3MSK - chain A; structure by X-ray diffraction, 2.00 A resolution.

# Chain A
Molecule: Beta-secretase 1
From: Homo sapiens
Notes: EC 3.4.23.46
Reference sequence: P56817 (BACE1_HUMAN); residues -13 to 392 here correspond to UniProt positions 48-453 (UniProt number = residue number + 61)
Sequence (408 residues; numbered -15 to 392; the number before each row is that of its first residue; numbers below 1 keep their minus sign (Gly-15 is residue -15)):
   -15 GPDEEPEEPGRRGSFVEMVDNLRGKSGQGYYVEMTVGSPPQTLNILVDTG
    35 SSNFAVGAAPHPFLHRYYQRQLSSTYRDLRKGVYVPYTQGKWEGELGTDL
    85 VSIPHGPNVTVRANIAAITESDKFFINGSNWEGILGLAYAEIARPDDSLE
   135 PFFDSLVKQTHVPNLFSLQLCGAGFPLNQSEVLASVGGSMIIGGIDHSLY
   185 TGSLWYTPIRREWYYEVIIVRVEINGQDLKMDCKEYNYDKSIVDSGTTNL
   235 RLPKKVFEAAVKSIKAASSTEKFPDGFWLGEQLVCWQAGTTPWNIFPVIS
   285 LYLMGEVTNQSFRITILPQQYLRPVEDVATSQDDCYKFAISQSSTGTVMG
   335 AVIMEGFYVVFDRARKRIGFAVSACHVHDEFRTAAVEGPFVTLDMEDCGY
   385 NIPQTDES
Unresolved in the structure: -15 to -2, 158-167, 387-392
Construct notes: expression tag (-15 to -14)
Swiss-Prot annotation at these positions:
  - active site: Asp32, Asp228
  - modified residue (N6-acetyllysine): Lys65, Lys214, Lys218, Lys224, Lys238, Lys239, Lys246
  - glycosylation (N-linked (GlcNAc...) asparagine): Asn92, Asn111, Asn162, Asn293
Disulfides: Cys155-Cys359, Cys217-Cys382, Cys269-Cys319
Ligand contacts: EV4 (4-(2-amino-5-chloro-1H-benzimidazol-1-yl)-N-cyclohexyl-N-methylbutanamide): Leu30, Asp32, Gly34, Ser35, Val69, Tyr71, Trp76, Phe108, Trp115, Ile118, Asp228, Gly230, Thr231

# Overview
Bound to chain A: compound EV4. UniProt lists active-site residues Asp32 and Asp228.
Chain A is Beta-secretase 1 (Homo sapiens); the structure, Fragment Based Discovery and Optimisation of BACE-1
Inhibitors, was determined by X-ray diffraction together with 3S2O, 3MSJ and 3MSL from the same study.
